Entry 3KA4 (X-ray diffraction, 1.40 A resolution); this record covers chain A.

Chain A:
Name: Ferritin, middle subunit
From: Rana catesbeiana
Notes: EC 1.16.3.1
UniProtKB: P07798 (FRI2_RANCA); residues 0-175 here correspond to UniProt positions 1-176 (UniProt number = residue number + 1)
Amino-acid sequence (176 residues; row label = number of the first residue in the row; numbering starts at 0):
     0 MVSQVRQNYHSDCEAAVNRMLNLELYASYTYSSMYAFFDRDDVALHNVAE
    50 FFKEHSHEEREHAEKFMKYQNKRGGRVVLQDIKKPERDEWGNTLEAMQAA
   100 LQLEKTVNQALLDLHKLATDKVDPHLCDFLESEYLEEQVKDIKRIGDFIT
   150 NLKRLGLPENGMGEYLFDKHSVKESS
Disordered / not traced: 0, 173-175
UniProt features mapped onto this chain:
  - binding site (Fe cation): E23, E58, H61, E103, Q137, D140
Bound ions: Mg2+ near S10 (its only coordinating residue here); Co2+ site 1: E23, E58, H61; Co2+ site 2: H45, E49; Co2+ site 3: H54, E58, E103; Co2+ site 4: H54, E57, E103, D140; Co2+ site 5: H56, E60, E63; Co2+ site 6: E57, E136, D140; Co2+ site 7 near H169 (its only coordinating residue here)
Reported in the primary citation:
  - Co2+ coordination through a water molecule: H45, E49, E130
  - conformationally variable residues: Y30, H54, E57, E103, Q137, D140
  - Co2+ coordination: H54, H56, E57, E58, E60, E63, E103, E136, D140, H169
  - mutagenesis - D127A, E130A: decreased catalytic activity

Summary:
E23, E58 and H61 coordinate Co2+ site 1. H45 and E49 form the Co2+ site 2. From UniProt: 6 Fe cation-binding
residues. From the paper: D127A and E130A reduce catalytic activity; Co2+ coordination by H54, H56 and E57
among others.
Chain A is Ferritin, middle subunit (Rana catesbeiana); the structure, Frog M-ferritin with cobalt, was
determined by X-ray diffraction together with 3KA3, 3KA6 and 3KA8 from the same study.
